7MW3 - chains L and H of the 9 polymer chains in the assembly; structure by electron microscopy, 3.15 A resolution.

== Chain L ==
Name: Fab of antibody clone 6, light chain
From: Homo sapiens
Notes: antibody fragment or engineered binder
Sequence (238 residues; row label = number of the first residue in the row):
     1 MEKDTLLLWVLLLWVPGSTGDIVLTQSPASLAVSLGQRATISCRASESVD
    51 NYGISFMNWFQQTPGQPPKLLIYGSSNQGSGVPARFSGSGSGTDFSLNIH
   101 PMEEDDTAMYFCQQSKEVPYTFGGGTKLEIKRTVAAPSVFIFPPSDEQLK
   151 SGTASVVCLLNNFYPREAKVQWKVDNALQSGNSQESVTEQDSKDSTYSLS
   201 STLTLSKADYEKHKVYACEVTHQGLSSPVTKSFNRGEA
Unresolved in the structure: 1-21, 237-238
Disulfide bonds: Cys43-Cys112, Cys158-Cys218

== Chain H ==
Name: Fab of antibody clone 6, heavy chain
From: Homo sapiens
Notes: antibody fragment or engineered binder
Sequence (237 residues; numbered 1 to 237; the number before each row is that of its first residue):
     1 MERHWIFLFLLSVTAGVHSQVQLQQSAAELARPGASVKMSCKASGYTFTS
    51 YTMHWVKQRPGQGLEWIGYINPTSGYTEYNQNFKDKTTLTADKSSSTAYM
   101 QLNSLTSEDSAVYYCAREGHRVGPAYWGQGTLVTVSAASTKGPSVFPLAP
   151 SSKSTSGGTAALGCLVKDYFPEPVTVSWNSGALTSGVHTFPAVLQSSGLY
   201 SLSSVVTVPSSSLGTQTYICNVNHKPSNTKVDKKVEP
Unresolved in the structure: 1-20, 153-157
Disulfide bonds: Cys41-Cys115, Cys164-Cys220

== Interface between chain L and chain H ==
Pairs across the interface - 56 pairs, chain L then chain H:
  Ile54(L) with Arg121(H)
  Asn58(L) with Val122(H)
  Phe60(L) with Val122(H), hydrophobic; Pro124(H); Trp127(H)
  Gln62(L) with Gln58(H), hydrogen bond; Tyr114(H)
  Pro67(L) with Tyr114(H), hydrophobic; Gly128(H)
  Pro68(L) with Leu64(H), hydrophobic; Trp127(H)
  Leu70(L) with Val122(H), hydrophobic
  Tyr73(L) with His120(H); Val122(H), hydrophobic
  Phe111(L) with Leu64(H), hydrophobic
  Gln113(L) with Val122(H)
  Ser115(L) with Arg121(H), hydrogen bond (side chain-backbone)
  Val118(L) with Trp66(H); Glu78(H)
  Pro119(L) with Trp66(H), hydrophobic
  Tyr120(L) with His54(H); Trp66(H); Gly123(H)
  Phe122(L) with Leu64(H); Trp127(H), hydrophobic
  Phe140(L) with Ala161(H), hydrophobic
  Phe142(L) with Leu148(H), hydrophobic; Ala149(H); Pro150(H), hydrophobic; Ser151(H); Ala161(H); Leu162(H), hydrophobic
  Ser145(L) with Phe146(H); Pro147(H)
  Glu147(L) with Phe146(H); Pro147(H)
  Gln148(L) with Phe146(H)
  Ser151(L) with Phe146(H)
  Ser155(L) with Leu165(H)
  Val157(L) with Leu148(H), hydrophobic
  Leu159(L) with Phe190(H), hydrophobic; Val205(H), hydrophobic
  Asn161(L) with His188(H); Thr207(H)
  Asn162(L) with His188(H)
  Gln184(L) with Val193(H); Leu194(H)
  Ser186(L) with Phe190(H); Pro191(H), hydrogen bond (side chain-backbone)
  Val187(L) with Pro191(H)
  Thr188(L) with His188(H); Phe190(H)
  Ser198(L) with His188(H), hydrogen bond; Phe190(H)
  Leu199(L) with Phe190(H)
  Ser200(L) with Phe190(H)
Other interface residues (no listed pair), chain L (40 interface residues in all): Phe56, Gln66, Asn77, Ser80, Gly124, Ile141, Thr202
Other interface residues (no listed pair), chain H (40 interface residues in all): Val56, Gln62, Gly63, Asn80, Ala125, Tyr126, Gln129, Thr159, Thr189, Gln195, Ser203

== Summary ==
The chain L/chain H interface involves 40 residues from each chain, with 4 hydrogen bonds. Polar contacts
include Gln62(L)-Gln58(H), Ser115(L)-Arg121(H) and Ser186(L)-Pro191(H).
Here chain L is Fab of antibody clone 6, light chain and chain H is Fab of antibody clone 6, heavy chain, both
from Homo sapiens. Entry 7MW3 (Structure of the SARS-CoV-2 Spike trimer with two RBDs down in complex with the
Fab fragment ...) was determined by electron microscopy (same publication as 7MW2, 7MW4, 7MW5 and 7MW6).
